PDB entry 8Z0K | electron microscopy, 2.51 A resolution | chains A and L of the 12 polymer chains in the assembly

Chain A:
Molecule: type I-F CRISPR-associated protein Csy3
From: Selenomonas sp
Amino-acid sequence (325 residues; row label = number of the first residue in the row):
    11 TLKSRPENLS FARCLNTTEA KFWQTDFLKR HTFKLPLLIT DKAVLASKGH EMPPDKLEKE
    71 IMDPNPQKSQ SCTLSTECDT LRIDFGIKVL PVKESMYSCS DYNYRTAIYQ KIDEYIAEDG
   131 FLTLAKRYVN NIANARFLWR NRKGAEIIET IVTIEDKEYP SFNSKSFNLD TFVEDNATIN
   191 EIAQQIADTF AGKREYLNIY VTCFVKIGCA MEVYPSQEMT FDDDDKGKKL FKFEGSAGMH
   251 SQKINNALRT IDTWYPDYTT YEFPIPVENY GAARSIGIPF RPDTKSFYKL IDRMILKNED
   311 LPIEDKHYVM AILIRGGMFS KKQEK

Chain L:
Molecule: 69-nt RNA strand
From: Selenomonas sp
Sequence (69 nucleotides; row label = number of the first residue in the row):
    20 GUUUAGAAGG AUUGCCGUCA GGAAAUUAGG UGCGCUUAGC AGUGUACCGC CGGAUAGGCG
    80 GUUUAGAAG
Unresolved in the structure: 20, 73-74, 81-88

Chain A / chain L interface:
Contacting residue pairs (35; chain A residue first):
  Asn18(A) - A24(L)  base contact
  Phe21(A) - G25(L)  hydrogen bond to the sugar
  Ala22(A) - G25(L)  phosphate contact
  Ala22(A) - A26(L)  phosphate contact
  Arg23(A) - A26(L)  salt bridge to the phosphate
  Arg23(A) - A27(L)  salt bridge to the phosphate
  Val54(A) - G33(L)  sugar contact
  Val54(A) - C35(L)  phosphate contact
  Leu55(A) - G33(L)  hydrogen bond to the sugar
  Leu55(A) - C34(L)  phosphate contact
  Leu55(A) - C35(L)  hydrogen bond to the phosphate
  Ala56(A) - G33(L)  base contact
  Tyr107(A) - G25(L)  sugar contact
  Ser108(A) - A24(L)  base contact
  Trp149(A) - G28(L)  base contact
  Arg150(A) - U31(L)  salt bridge to the phosphate
  Arg150(A) - U32(L)  salt bridge to the phosphate
  Ser226(A) - G29(L)  phosphate contact
  Gln227(A) - G29(L)  sugar contact
  Gln227(A) - A30(L)  base contact
  Met229(A) - G29(L)  base contact
  Phe231(A) - G29(L)  base contact
  His250(A) - G29(L)  phosphate contact
  Gln252(A) - G28(L)  sugar contact
  Gln252(A) - G29(L)  phosphate contact
  Lys253(A) - G28(L)  hydrogen bond to the base
  Lys253(A) - A30(L)  salt bridge to the phosphate
  Asn256(A) - G28(L)  hydrogen bond to the base
  Arg284(A) - G28(L)  salt bridge to the phosphate
  Arg325(A) - A26(L)  sugar contact
  Arg325(A) - A27(L)  sugar contact
  Gly327(A) - G25(L)  sugar contact
  Gly327(A) - A26(L)  sugar contact
  Met328(A) - G25(L)  base contact
  Met328(A) - A26(L)  base contact
Interface residues without a listed pair, chain A (33 interface residues in all): Ser20, Ser57, Gln77, Ser79, Glu228, Lys238, Arg259, Glu278, Ser285, Gly326

Overview:
33 residues of chain A and 12 residues of chain L are in contact, with 5 hydrogen bonds and 6 salt bridges.
Polar contacts include Lys253(A)-G28(L), Asn256(A)-G28(L) and Phe21(A)-G25(L).
Chain A is type I-F CRISPR-associated protein Csy3 and chain L is a 69-nt RNA strand, both from Selenomonas
sp; the structure, Cryo-EM structure of Cas8-HNH system at full R-loop state, was determined by electron
microscopy together with 8Z0L, 8ZDY and 8ZNR from the same study.
